Entry 8CGR (electron microscopy, 2.12 A resolution); this record covers chains A and T of the 14 polymer chains in the assembly.

[Chain A]
Molecule: 16S rRNA
From: Escherichia coli BW25113
Sequence (1540 nucleotides; row label = number of the first residue in the row):
     1 AAAUUGAAGA GUUUGAUCAU GGCUCAGAUU GAACGCUGGC GGCAGGCCUA ACACAUGCAA
    61 GUCGAACGGU AACAGGAAGA AGCUUGCUUC UUUGCUGACG AGUGGCGGAC GGGUGAGUAA
   121 UGUCUGGGAA ACUGCCUGAU GGAGGGGGAU AACUACUGGA AACGGUAGCU AAUACCGCAU
   181 AACGUCGCAA GACCAAAGAG GGGGACCUUC GGGCCUCUUG CCAUCGGAUG UGCCCAGAUG
   241 GGAUUAGCUA GUAGGUGGGG UAACGGCUCA CCUAGGCGAC GAUCCCUAGC UGGUCUGAGA
   301 GGAUGACCAG CCACACUGGA ACUGAGACAC GGUCCAGACU CCUACGGGAG GCAGCAGUGG
   361 GGAAUAUUGC ACAAUGGGCG CAAGCCUGAU GCAGCCAUGC CGCGUGUAUG AAGAAGCCCU
   421 UCGGGUUGUA AAGUACUUUC AGCGGGGAGG AAGGGAGUAA AGUUAAUACC UUUGCUCAUU
   481 GACGUUACCC GCAGAAGAAG CACCGGCUAA CUCCGUGCCA GCAGCCXCGG UAAUACGGAG
   541 GGUGCAAGCG UUAAUCGGAA UUACUGGGCG UAAAGCGCAC GCAGGCGGUU UGUUAAGUCA
   601 GAUGUGAAAU CCCCGGGCUC AACCUGGGAA CUGCAUCUGA UACUGGCAAG CUUGAGUCUC
   661 GUAGAGGGGG GUAGAAUUCC AGGUGUAGCG GUGAAAUGCG UAGAGAUCUG GAGGAAUACC
   721 GGUGGCGAAG GCGGCCCCCU GGACGAAGAC UGACGCUCAG GUGCGAAAGC GUGGGGAGCA
   781 AACAGGAUUA GAUACCCUGG UAGUCCACGC CGUAAACGAU GUCGACUUGG AGGUUGUGCC
   841 CUUGAGGCGU GGCUUCCGGA GCUAACGCGU UAAGUCGACC GCCUGGGGAG UACGGCCGCA
   901 AGGUUAAAAC UCAAAUGAAU UGACGGGGGC CCGCACAAGC GGUGGAGCAU GUGGUUUAAU
   961 UCGAUGXAAC GCGAAGAACC UUACCUGGUC UUGACAUCCA CGGAAGUUUU CAGAGAUGAG
  1021 AAUGUGCCUU CGGGAACCGU GAGACAGGUG CUGCAUGGCU GUCGUCAGCU CGUGUUGUGA
  1081 AAUGUUGGGU UAAGUCCCGC AACGAGCGCA ACCCUUAUCC UUUGUUGCCA GCGGUCCGGC
  1141 CGGGAACUCA AAGGAGACUG CCAGUGAUAA ACUGGAGGAA GGUGGGGAUG ACGUCAAGUC
  1201 AUCAUGGCCC UUACGACCAG GGCUACACAC GUGCUACAAU GGCGCAUACA AAGAGAAGCG
  1261 ACCUCGCGAG AGCAAGCGGA CCUCAUAAAG UGCGUCGUAG UCCGGAUUGG AGUCUGCAAC
  1321 UCGACUCCAU GAAGUCGGAA UCGCUAGUAA UCGUGGAUCA GAAUGCCACG GUGAAUACGU
  1381 UCCCGGGCCU UGUACACACC GCCCGUXACA CCAUGGGAGU GGGUUGCAAA AGAAGUAGGU
  1441 AGCUUAACCU UCGGGAGGGC GCUUACCACU UUGUGAUUCA UGACUGGGGU GAAGUCGUAA
  1501 CAAGGUAACC GUAGGGGAAC CUGCGGUUGG AUCACCUCCU
Disordered / not traced: 205-213, 841-845, 930-1389, 1535-1540
Modified positions: PSU (pseudouridine-5'-monophosphate) at position 516, G7M (N7-methyl-guanosine-5'-monophosphate) at position 527, 2MG (2N-methylguanosine-5'-monophosphate) at position 966, 5MC (5-methylcytidine-5'-monophosphate) at position 967, 2MG (2N-methylguanosine-5'-monophosphate) at position 1207, 4OC (4n,o2'-methylcytidine-5'-monophosphate) at position 1402, 5MC (5-methylcytidine-5'-monophosphate) at position 1407, UR3 (3-methyluridine-5'-monophoshate) at position 1498, 2MG (2N-methylguanosine-5'-monophosphate) at position 1516, MA6 (6N-dimethyladenosine-5'-monophoshate) at position 1518, MA6 (6N-dimethyladenosine-5'-monophoshate) at position 1519
Metal / ion sites: K+ site 1: G11, U12, G21, G22; K+ site 2: U12, C526, G7M_527, A914; Mg2+ site 1 near G21 (its only coordinating residue here); Mg2+ site 2: A59, U387; K+ site 3: G61, U62, G104, G105; Mg2+ site 3 near G100 (its only coordinating residue here); K+ site 4: G107, G324, G326; Mg2+ site 4: A109, G331; K+ site 5: A109, C110, G111; Mg2+ site 5 near G111 (its only coordinating residue here); K+ site 6: G115, A116, G117, G289; Mg2+ site 6: A116, G117, G289; 21 more K+ sites not listed; 32 more Mg2+ sites not listed
Small-molecule neighbours:
  - apramycin (AM2), molecule 1: G818, A819, U820, U854, U855, C856, C857, C868, G869, U871
  - apramycin (AM2), molecule 2: G1405, 5MC_1407, A1408, C1409, G1491, A1492, A1493, G1494, U1495, C1496
  - apramycin (AM2), molecule 3: G1423, U1424, U1425, G1426, C1427, A1428, A1429, A1430, A1431, A1468, C1469, U1470, U1471, U1472, G1473, U1474

[Chain T]
Name: 30S ribosomal protein S20
From: Escherichia coli BW25113
UniProtKB: P0A7U7 (RS20_ECOLI); residues 1-87 here = UniProt positions 1-87
Amino-acid sequence (87 residues; row label = number of the first residue in the row):
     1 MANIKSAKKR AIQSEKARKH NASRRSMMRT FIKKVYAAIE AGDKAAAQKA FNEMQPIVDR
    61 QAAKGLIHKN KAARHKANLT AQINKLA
Disordered / not traced: 1

[How chain A and chain T interact]
Residue-residue contacts (93; chain A residue first):
  A60(A) - Ile4(T)  sugar contact
  G61(A) - Ile4(T)  phosphate contact
  G61(A) - Ser6(T)  base contact
  A101(A) - Lys5(T)  salt bridge to the phosphate
  G102(A) - Lys5(T)  salt bridge to the phosphate
  U103(A) - Lys9(T)  salt bridge to the phosphate
  G104(A) - Lys9(T)  hydrogen bond to the base
  G104(A) - Gln13(T)  hydrogen bond to the phosphate
  G104(A) - Lys16(T)  phosphate contact
  G105(A) - Gln13(T)  phosphate contact
  C106(A) - Arg10(T)  base contact
  G107(A) - Ser6(T)  hydrogen bond to the base
  G107(A) - Arg10(T)  hydrogen bond to the base
  G108(A) - Ala7(T)  base contact
  G108(A) - Arg10(T)  hydrogen bond to the base
  A131(A) - Asn70(T)  phosphate contact
  C132(A) - His68(T)  hydrogen bond to the phosphate
  C132(A) - Asn70(T)  hydrogen bond to the phosphate
  U133(A) - His68(T)  salt bridge to the phosphate
  C175(A) - His20(T)  hydrogen bond to the phosphate
  C176(A) - His20(T)  salt bridge to the phosphate
  C176(A) - Arg24(T)  hydrogen bond to the phosphate
  C176(A) - Lys64(T)  salt bridge to the phosphate
  G177(A) - Arg24(T)  salt bridge to the phosphate
  G177(A) - Arg60(T)  salt bridge to the phosphate
  G177(A) - Lys64(T)  salt bridge to the phosphate
  C178(A) - Arg60(T)  salt bridge to the phosphate
  G184(A) - Lys69(T)  sugar contact
  U185(A) - Ala73(T)  phosphate contact
  U185(A) - Lys76(T)  hydrogen bond to the sugar
  C186(A) - Ala73(T)  sugar contact
  C186(A) - Lys76(T)  sugar contact
  C186(A) - Ala77(T)  phosphate contact
  C186(A) - Thr80(T)  hydrogen bond to the sugar
  G187(A) - Ala77(T)  phosphate contact
  G187(A) - Thr80(T)  sugar contact
  A192(A) - Gln55(T)  hydrogen bond to the sugar
  C193(A) - Gln55(T)  hydrogen bond to the sugar
  C193(A) - Pro56(T)  phosphate contact
  C193(A) - Asp59(T)  hydrogen bond to the sugar
  C194(A) - Pro56(T)  sugar contact
  C194(A) - Asp59(T)  hydrogen bond to the sugar
  C194(A) - Arg60(T)  salt bridge to the phosphate
  C194(A) - Ala63(T)  sugar contact
  A195(A) - Arg60(T)  salt bridge to the phosphate
  A195(A) - Ala63(T)  sugar contact
  A196(A) - Lys64(T)  salt bridge to the phosphate
  U224(A) - Lys69(T)  salt bridge to the phosphate
  G258(A) - Gln82(T)  hydrogen bond to the phosphate
  G259(A) - Tyr36(T)  hydrogen bond to the phosphate
  G259(A) - Asn78(T)  phosphate contact
  G260(A) - His75(T)  phosphate contact
  G260(A) - Asn78(T)  phosphate contact
  U261(A) - Lys71(T)  salt bridge to the phosphate
  U261(A) - Arg74(T)  salt bridge to the phosphate
  A262(A) - His68(T)  sugar contact
  A262(A) - Asn70(T)  hydrogen bond to the sugar
  A262(A) - Lys71(T)  phosphate contact
  A262(A) - Arg74(T)  salt bridge to the phosphate
  A263(A) - Asn70(T)  phosphate contact
  A263(A) - Arg74(T)  salt bridge to the phosphate
  C322(A) - Ser14(T)  sugar contact
  C322(A) - Arg18(T)  sugar contact
  U323(A) - Ser14(T)  sugar contact
  U323(A) - Ala17(T)  phosphate contact
  U323(A) - Arg18(T)  sugar contact
  U323(A) - Asn21(T)  hydrogen bond to the phosphate
  U323(A) - Arg25(T)  salt bridge to the phosphate
  G324(A) - Asn21(T)  hydrogen bond to the phosphate
  G331(A) - Asn3(T)  hydrogen bond to the sugar
  G332(A) - Ala2(T)  phosphate contact
  G332(A) - Asn3(T)  hydrogen bond to the phosphate
  G332(A) - Ile4(T)  hydrogen bond to the phosphate
  G332(A) - Ala7(T)  phosphate contact
  G332(A) - Ala11(T)  sugar contact
  U333(A) - Ala2(T)  hydrogen bond to the phosphate
  G351(A) - Asn3(T)  hydrogen bond to the phosphate
  A1437(A) - Arg29(T)  salt bridge to the phosphate
  G1438(A) - Arg29(T)  phosphate contact
  G1438(A) - Lys33(T)  salt bridge to the phosphate
  G1439(A) - Lys33(T)  phosphate contact
  A1456(A) - Phe31(T)  sugar contact
  A1456(A) - Lys34(T)  phosphate contact
  G1457(A) - Met27(T)  sugar contact
  G1457(A) - Thr30(T)  phosphate contact
  G1457(A) - Phe31(T)  sugar contact
  G1457(A) - Lys34(T)  salt bridge to the phosphate
  G1458(A) - Ser23(T)  hydrogen bond to the sugar
  G1458(A) - Ser26(T)  hydrogen bond to the phosphate
  G1458(A) - Met27(T)  phosphate contact
  G1458(A) - Thr30(T)  hydrogen bond to the phosphate
  G1459(A) - Ala22(T)  phosphate contact
  G1459(A) - Ser26(T)  hydrogen bond to the phosphate
Other interface residues (no listed pair), chain A (51 interface residues in all): A223, C225, G350, U1436
Other interface residues (no listed pair), chain T (48 interface residues in all): Asn52, Gln61

[Overview]
The interface between chain A and chain T involves 51 residues on one side and 48 on the other; the contacts
include 29 hydrogen bonds and 22 salt bridges. Among the polar pairs are G104(A)-Lys9(T), G107(A)-Ser6(T) and
G107(A)-Arg10(T).
Chain A is 16S rRNA and chain T is 30S ribosomal protein S20, both from Escherichia coli BW25113; the
structure, Apramycin bound to the 30S body, was determined by electron microscopy together with 8CA7, 8CAI,
8CEP, 8CF1, 8CF8, 8CGI, 8CGJ and 8CGU from the same study.
